Entry 2XNO (X-ray diffraction, 1.98 A resolution); this record covers chain A.

== Chain A ==
Name: Serine/threonine-protein kinase NEK2
Organism: Homo sapiens
Notes: EC 2.7.11.1
Reference sequence: P51955 (NEK2_HUMAN); numbering as in UniProt (aligned over 1-271)
Amino-acid sequence (279 residues; each row starts with the number of its first residue):
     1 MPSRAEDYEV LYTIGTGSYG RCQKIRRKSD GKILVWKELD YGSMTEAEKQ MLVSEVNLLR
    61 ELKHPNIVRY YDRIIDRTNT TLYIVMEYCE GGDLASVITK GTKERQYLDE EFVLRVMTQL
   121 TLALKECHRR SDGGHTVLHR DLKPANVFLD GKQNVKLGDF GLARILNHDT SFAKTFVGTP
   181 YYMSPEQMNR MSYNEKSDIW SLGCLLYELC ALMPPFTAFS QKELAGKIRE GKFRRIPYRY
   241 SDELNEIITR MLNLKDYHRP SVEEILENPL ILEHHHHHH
Not modelled in the structure: 1-2, 132-139, 161-175, 191-193
Construct notes: expression tag (272-279)
Small-molecule neighbours: ED8 (5-{6-[(1-methylpiperidin-4-yl)oxy]-1H-benzimidazol-1-yl}-3-{[2-(trifluoromethyl)benzyl]oxy}thiophene-2-carboxamide): Ile14, Gly15, Cys22, Val35, Lys37, Val68, Met86, Glu87, Tyr88, Cys89, Gly92, Asp93, Ser96, Ala145, Phe148, Gly158, Asp159
UniProt features mapped onto this chain:
  - active site: Asp141 (Proton acceptor)
  - binding site (ATP): Ile14 to Cys22, Lys37
  - modified residue: Thr170 (Phosphothreonine), Ser171 (Phosphoserine), Thr175 (Phosphothreonine), Thr179 (Phosphothreonine), Ser184 (Phosphoserine), Ser241 (Phosphoserine)
  - mutagenesis: Lys37 (K37R: Loss of kinase activity and of ability to activate NEK11. Loss of phosphorylation of CCDC102B), Asp141 (D141A: Loss of autophosphorylation), Thr170 (T170A: No effect on kinase activity; T170E: Kinase activity increased by two fold), Ser171 (S171A: No effect on kinase activity; S171D: Kinase activity increased by two fold), Thr175 (T175A: Kinase activity decreased by two fold; T175E: Kinase activity increased by two fold), Thr179 (T179A: Loss of kinase activity; T179E: Loss of kinase activity), Ser241 (S241A: Loss of kinase activity; S241D: Loss of kinase activity)

== Overview ==
Bound to chain A: compound ED8. From UniProt: active-site residue Asp141, 10 ATP-binding residues and 7
mutagenesis sites.
Chain A is Serine/threonine-protein kinase NEK2 (Homo sapiens); the structure, Structure of Nek2 bound to
CCT243779, was determined by X-ray diffraction (same publication as 2XNM, 2XNN and 2XNP).
